PDB entry 4O2F | X-ray diffraction, 1.90 A resolution | chains A and C of the 3 polymer chains in the assembly

Chain A:
Protein: HLA class I histocompatibility antigen, B-39 alpha chain
Organism: Homo sapiens
UniProt: P30475 (1B39_HUMAN); residues 1-274 here correspond to UniProt positions 25-298 (UniProt number = residue number + 24)
Chain sequence (274 residues; row label = number of the first residue in the row):
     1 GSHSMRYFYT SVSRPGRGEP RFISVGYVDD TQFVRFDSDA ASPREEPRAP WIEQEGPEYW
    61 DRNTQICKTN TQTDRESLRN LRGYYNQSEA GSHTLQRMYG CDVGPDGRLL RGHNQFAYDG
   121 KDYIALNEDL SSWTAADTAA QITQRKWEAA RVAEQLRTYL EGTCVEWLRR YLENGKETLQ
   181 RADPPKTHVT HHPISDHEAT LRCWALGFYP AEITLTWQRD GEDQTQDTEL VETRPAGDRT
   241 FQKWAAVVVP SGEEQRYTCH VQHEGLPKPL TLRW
Disulfides: C101-C164, C203-C259

Chain C:
Protein: Peptide from ATP-dependent RNA helicase DDX3X
UniProt: O00571 (DDX3X_HUMAN); residues 1-8 here correspond to UniProt positions 3-10 (UniProt number = residue number + 2)
Chain sequence (8 residues; each row starts with the number of its first residue):
     1 HVAVENAL

Interface between chain A and chain C:
Pairs across the interface (36):
  Y7(A) - H1(C)  hydrogen bond (side chain-backbone)
  Y9(A) - H1(C)
  S24(A) - H1(C)  hydrogen bond
  E45(A) - H1(C)  salt bridge
  R62(A) - H1(C)  hydrogen bond (side chain-backbone)
  N63(A) - H1(C)  hydrogen bond (side chain-backbone)
  I66(A) - H1(C)
  I66(A) - V2(C)
  I66(A) - A3(C)  hydrophobic
  C67(A) - H1(C)  hydrogen bond
  T69(A) - E5(C)
  T73(A) - E5(C)  hydrogen bond
  T73(A) - N6(C)
  T73(A) - A7(C)
  E76(A) - A7(C)
  S77(A) - A7(C)
  S77(A) - L8(C)  hydrogen bond (side chain-backbone)
  N80(A) - L8(C)  hydrogen bond (side chain-backbone)
  Y84(A) - L8(C)  hydrogen bond (side chain-backbone)
  L95(A) - L8(C)  hydrophobic
  R97(A) - V2(C)
  Y99(A) - H1(C)
  Y99(A) - V2(C)  hydrogen bond (side chain-backbone)
  F116(A) - L8(C)  hydrophobic
  Y123(A) - L8(C)  hydrophobic
  T143(A) - L8(C)  hydrogen bond (side chain-backbone)
  K146(A) - A7(C)  hydrogen bond (side chain-backbone)
  K146(A) - L8(C)  hydrogen bond (side chain-backbone)
  W147(A) - N6(C)
  W147(A) - A7(C)  hydrogen bond (side chain-backbone)
  W147(A) - L8(C)  hydrophobic
  V152(A) - N6(C)
  Q155(A) - V4(C)
  L156(A) - V4(C)  hydrophobic
  Y159(A) - H1(C)
  Y159(A) - V2(C)  hydrophobic
Also at the interface, not in a pair above, chain A (28 interface residues in all): L81, A150

In short:
28 residues of chain A face 8 of chain C across their interface; the contacts include 14 hydrogen bonds and 1
salt bridge. Polar pairs include E45(A)-H1(C), Y7(A)-H1(C) and S24(A)-H1(C).
Chain A is HLA class I histocompatibility antigen, B-39 alpha chain (Homo sapiens) and chain C is Peptide from
ATP-dependent RNA helicase DDX3X; the structure, A peptide complexed with HLA-B*3901, was determined by X-ray
diffraction, deposited together with 4O2C and 4O2E.
